Entry 9J4K (X-ray diffraction, 2.20 A resolution); this record covers chains A and C of the 3 polymer chains in the assembly.

# Chain A (and C)
Protein: DFA-III-forming inulin fructotransferase
Organism: Paenarthrobacter aurescens
Notes: EC 4.2.2.18; chain C of this document is another copy of the same molecule, construct and numbering; everything in this record applies to it too
Reference sequence: F8QV43 (F8QV43_PAEAU); residues 9-411 here correspond to UniProt positions 48-450 (UniProt number = residue number + 39)
Sequence (404 residues; each row starts with the number of its first residue):
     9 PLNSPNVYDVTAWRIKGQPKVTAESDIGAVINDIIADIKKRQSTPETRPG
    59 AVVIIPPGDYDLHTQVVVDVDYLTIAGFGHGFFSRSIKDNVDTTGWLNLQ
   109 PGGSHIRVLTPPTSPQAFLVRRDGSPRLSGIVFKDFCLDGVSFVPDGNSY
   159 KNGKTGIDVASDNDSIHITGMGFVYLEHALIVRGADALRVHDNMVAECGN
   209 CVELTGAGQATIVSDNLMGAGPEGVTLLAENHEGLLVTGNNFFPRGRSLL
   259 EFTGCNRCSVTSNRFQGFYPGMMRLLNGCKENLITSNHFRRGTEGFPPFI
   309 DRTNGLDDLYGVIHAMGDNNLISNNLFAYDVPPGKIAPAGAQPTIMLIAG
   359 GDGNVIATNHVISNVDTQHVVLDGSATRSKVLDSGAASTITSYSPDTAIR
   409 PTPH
Not modelled in the structure: 412
Construct notes: expression tag (412)

# How chain A and chain C interact
Residue-residue contacts (126; chain A residue first):
  Leu10(A) - Asp17(C)
  Leu10(A) - Ile62(C)  hydrophobic
  Leu10(A) - Phe86(C)  hydrophobic
  Asn11(A) - Asp17(C)  hydrogen bond (backbone-side chain)
  Asn11(A) - Thr19(C)  hydrogen bond (side chain-backbone)
  Asn11(A) - Ala20(C)
  Ser12(A) - Thr19(C)
  Ser12(A) - Pro64(C)
  Ser12(A) - Pro65(C)
  Asn14(A) - Pro65(C)  hydrogen bond (side chain-backbone)
  Asn14(A) - Gly66(C)
  Val15(A) - Pro64(C)  hydrophobic
  Val15(A) - Pro65(C)
  Pro53(A) - Trp104(C)
  Pro53(A) - Leu105(C)
  Pro53(A) - Asn106(C)
  Pro53(A) - Leu107(C)  hydrogen bond (backbone-backbone)
  Pro53(A) - Gln108(C)
  Glu54(A) - Asp67(C)
  Glu54(A) - Gln108(C)  hydrogen bond (backbone-side chain)
  Arg56(A) - Leu105(C)  hydrogen bond (side chain-backbone)
  Arg56(A) - Asn106(C)  hydrogen bond (backbone-side chain)
  Pro57(A) - Gly66(C)
  Pro57(A) - Asp67(C)
  Pro57(A) - Gly110(C)
  Pro57(A) - Gly111(C)  hydrogen bond (backbone-backbone)
  Gly58(A) - Pro65(C)
  Ala59(A) - Pro65(C)
  Val60(A) - Pro65(C)
  Val60(A) - Phe86(C)  hydrophobic
  Asp79(A) - Asn106(C)  hydrogen bond
  Tyr80(A) - Gly89(C)
  Tyr80(A) - Phe90(C)
  Tyr80(A) - Phe91(C)
  Tyr80(A) - Asn106(C)
  Tyr80(A) - Gln108(C)  hydrogen bond (side chain-backbone)
  Tyr80(A) - Pro109(C)
  Tyr80(A) - Gly110(C)
  Tyr80(A) - Gly111(C)
  Thr82(A) - Phe86(C)  hydrogen bond (side chain-backbone)
  Arg130(A) - Leu105(C)
  Ser133(A) - Gly103(C)
  Ser133(A) - Trp104(C)
  Ser133(A) - Leu105(C)  hydrogen bond (backbone-backbone)
  Pro134(A) - Phe91(C)  hydrophobic
  Pro134(A) - Trp104(C)  hydrophobic
  Pro134(A) - Leu105(C)
  Pro134(A) - Asn106(C)
  Arg135(A) - Ile95(C)
  Ser137(A) - Phe90(C)
  Gly138(A) - His88(C)
  Gly138(A) - Phe90(C)
  Val140(A) - His88(C)
  Lys142(A) - Asp143(C)  salt bridge
  Asp172(A) - Phe90(C)
  Ser173(A) - His88(C)  hydrogen bond (backbone-side chain)
  Ser173(A) - Phe90(C)
  Ser173(A) - Met202(C)  hydrogen bond
  His175(A) - His88(C)
  His175(A) - Asp200(C)  salt bridge
  Ala195(A) - Leu225(C)
  Arg197(A) - His88(C)
  Arg197(A) - Asp200(C)  salt bridge
  Arg197(A) - Asn201(C)
  Arg197(A) - Met202(C)
  Arg197(A) - Leu225(C)
  His199(A) - His199(C)  hydrogen bond
  His199(A) - Asp200(C)  salt bridge
  His199(A) - Asp223(C)
  Ala218(A) - Leu225(C)
  Ala218(A) - Asn249(C)
  Ala218(A) - Phe251(C)  hydrophobic
  Ala218(A) - Arg272(C)
  Thr219(A) - Asn249(C)  hydrogen bond (backbone-side chain)
  Ile220(A) - Asp223(C)
  Ile220(A) - Asn224(C)
  Ile220(A) - Leu225(C)  hydrophobic
  Ile220(A) - Gly247(C)
  Ile220(A) - Asn249(C)
  Ser222(A) - Asp223(C)
  Asp223(A) - Asp223(C)
  Gly242(A) - Asn249(C)  hydrogen bond (backbone-side chain)
  Gly242(A) - Arg272(C)
  Leu244(A) - Gly247(C)
  Leu244(A) - Asn248(C)
  Leu244(A) - Ser270(C)
  Leu244(A) - Arg272(C)
  Thr246(A) - Gly247(C)
  Thr246(A) - Ser270(C)
  Arg265(A) - His296(C)
  Arg265(A) - Arg298(C)
  Cys266(A) - His296(C)
  Ser267(A) - His296(C)
  Thr269(A) - Ser270(C)
  Thr269(A) - Ser294(C)
  Ser270(A) - Ser270(C)  hydrogen bond
  Glu289(A) - His296(C)  hydrogen bond (backbone-side chain)
  Glu289(A) - Leu334(C)
  Glu289(A) - Ala336(C)
  Glu289(A) - Ile370(C)
  Asn290(A) - Leu334(C)
  Leu291(A) - Ser294(C)
  Leu291(A) - Asn295(C)
  Leu291(A) - His296(C)
  Leu291(A) - Leu334(C)
  Thr293(A) - Ser294(C)
  Thr293(A) - Asn332(C)  hydrogen bond
  Ser294(A) - Ser294(C)  hydrogen bond
  Ser294(A) - Asn332(C)
  Asn327(A) - Leu334(C)
  Asn327(A) - His368(C)  hydrogen bond (backbone-side chain)
  Asn327(A) - Ile370(C)
  Leu329(A) - Asn333(C)
  Leu329(A) - Leu334(C)
  Ser331(A) - Asn332(C)  hydrogen bond
  Asn332(A) - Asn332(C)
  Gly361(A) - His368(C)
  Val363(A) - His368(C)
  Ala365(A) - Thr366(C)
  Lys388(A) - Thr410(C)
  Lys388(A) - Pro411(C)  hydrogen bond (side chain-backbone)
  Leu390(A) - Pro411(C)  hydrophobic
  Ala406(A) - Pro411(C)
  Arg408(A) - Asp391(C)  salt bridge
  Arg408(A) - Arg408(C)
  Arg408(A) - Pro411(C)
Interface residues without a listed pair, chain A (64 interface residues in all): Pro9, Thr52, Thr55, Glu241, Asn328, Thr366
Interface residues without a listed pair, chain C (56 interface residues in all): Pro9, Gly87, Ser92, Asn271

# Summary
64 residues of chain A face 56 of chain C across their interface; the contacts include 24 hydrogen bonds and 5
salt bridges. Polar pairs include Lys142(A)-Asp143(C), His175(A)-Asp200(C) and Arg197(A)-Asp200(C).
Both chains are DFA-III-forming inulin fructotransferase (Paenarthrobacter aurescens). Entry 9J4K (Crystal
structure of GH9l Inulinfructotransferases (IFTase) in complex with GF2) was determined by X-ray diffraction
(same publication as 9J4I, 9J4J and 9J4L).
